Entry 8RT4 (electron microscopy, 2.46 A resolution); this record covers chains A and J of the 42 polymer chains in the assembly.

== Chain A (and J) ==
Name: TrwE protein
From: Escherichia coli
Notes: chain J of this document is another copy of the same molecule, construct and numbering; everything in this record applies to it too
Reference sequence: O50337 (O50337_ECOLX); numbering as in UniProt (aligned over 1-395)
Chain sequence (395 residues; numbered 1 to 395; the number before each row is that of its first residue):
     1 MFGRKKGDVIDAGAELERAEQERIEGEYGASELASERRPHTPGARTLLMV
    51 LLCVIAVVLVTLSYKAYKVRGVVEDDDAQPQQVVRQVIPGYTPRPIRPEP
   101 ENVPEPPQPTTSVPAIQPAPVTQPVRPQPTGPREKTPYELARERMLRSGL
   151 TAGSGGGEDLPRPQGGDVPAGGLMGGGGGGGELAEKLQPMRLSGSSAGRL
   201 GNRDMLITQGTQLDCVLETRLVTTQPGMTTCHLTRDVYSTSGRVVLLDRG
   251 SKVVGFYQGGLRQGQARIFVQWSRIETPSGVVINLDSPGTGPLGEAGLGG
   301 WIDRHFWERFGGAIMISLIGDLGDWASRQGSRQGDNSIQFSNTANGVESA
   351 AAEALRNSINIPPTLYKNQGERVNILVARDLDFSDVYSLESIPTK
Not modelled in the structure: 1-176, 332-348
Sequence notes: conflict Asp-335 (Asn in O50337)
Disulfides: Cys-215/Cys-231

== How chain A and chain J interact ==
Contacting residue pairs (14):
  Gly-180(A) / Phe-256(J)
  Gly-180(A) / Gln-258(J)
  Gly-181(A) / Gln-258(J)  hydrogen bond (backbone-side chain)
  Glu-182(A) / Pro-226(J)
  Glu-182(A) / Gln-258(J)  hydrogen bond (backbone-side chain)
  Glu-182(A) / Gly-259(J)  hydrogen bond (side chain-backbone)
  Leu-183(A) / Pro-226(J)
  Leu-183(A) / Gly-227(J)
  Leu-183(A) / Met-228(J)  hydrophobic
  Leu-183(A) / Phe-256(J)  hydrophobic
  Leu-183(A) / Gln-258(J)  hydrogen bond (backbone-side chain)
  Lys-186(A) / Gln-225(J)  hydrogen bond
  Lys-186(A) / Pro-226(J)
  Leu-187(A) / Met-228(J)  hydrophobic
Interface residues without a listed pair, chain J (8 interface residues in all): Tyr-257

== In short ==
The interface between chain A and chain J involves 6 residues on one side and 8 on the other, with 5 hydrogen
bonds. Polar pairs include Gly-181(A)/Gln-258(J), Glu-182(A)/Gln-258(J) and Glu-182(A)/Gly-259(J).
Both chains are TrwE protein (Escherichia coli). Entry 8RT4 (O-layer structure (TrwH/VirB7, TrwF/VirB9CTD,
TrwE/VirB10CTD) of the outer membrane core complex from the fully-assembled R388 type ...) was determined by
electron microscopy together with 8RT5, 8RT6, 8RT7, 8RT8, 8RT9, 8RTA, 8RTB and 8RTD from the same study.
